PDB entry 6ITQ | X-ray diffraction, 1.53 A resolution | chains C and D of the 4 polymer chains in the assembly

Chain C (and D):
Protein: anti-cortisol camelid antibody
Source organism: Camelus bactrianus
Notes: antibody fragment or engineered binder; chain D of this document is another copy of the same molecule, construct and numbering; everything in this record applies to it too
Amino-acid sequence (127 residues; numbered 1 to 127; the number before each row is that of its first residue):
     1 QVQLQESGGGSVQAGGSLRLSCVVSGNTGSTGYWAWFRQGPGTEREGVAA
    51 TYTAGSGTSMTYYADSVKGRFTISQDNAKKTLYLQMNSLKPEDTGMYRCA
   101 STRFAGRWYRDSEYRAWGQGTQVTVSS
Unresolved in the structure: 57, 127 (chain D: 42-44, 57, 127)
Small-molecule neighbours: cortisol (HCY; (11alpha,14beta)-11,17,21-trihydroxypregn-4-ene-3,20-dione): Val24, Thr28, Gly29, Ser30, Thr31, Gly32, Tyr33, Trp34, Thr53, Gln75, Asn77, Lys80, Ser101, Thr102, Arg103

How chain C and chain D interact:
Residue-residue contacts - 17 pairs, chain C then chain D:
  Gln5(C) with Gln5(D); Val23(D)
  Ser7(C) with Gln5(D), hydrogen bond; Glu6(D); Ser7(D)
  Gly8(C) with Glu6(D), hydrogen bond (backbone-backbone); Ser7(D), hydrogen bond (backbone-side chain)
  Gly9(C) with Ser7(D); Gly8(D), hydrogen bond (backbone-backbone)
  Gly10(C) with Gly9(D)
  Ser11(C) with Gly9(D), hydrogen bond (backbone-backbone); Gly10(D); Ser11(D), hydrogen bond (backbone-backbone)
  Arg19(C) with Gln119(D), hydrogen bond
  Val23(C) with Gln3(D); Gln5(D)
  Thr121(C) with Ser7(D)
Other interface residues (no listed pair), chain C (12 interface residues in all): Glu6, Gln13, Ser21
Other interface residues (no listed pair), chain D (11 interface residues in all): Leu18

Overview:
12 residues of chain C and 11 residues of chain D are in contact, with 7 hydrogen bonds. Polar contacts
include Ser7(C)-Gln5(D), Gly8(C)-Ser7(D) and Arg19(C)-Gln119(D). Bound to chain C: cortisol.
Chain C and chain D are both anti-cortisol camelid antibody (Camelus bactrianus); the structure, Crystal
structure of cortisol complexed with its nanobody at pH 10.5, was determined by X-ray diffraction together
with 6ITP from the same study.
